Entry 5OBT (X-ray diffraction, 1.50 A resolution); this record covers chains A and E of the 3 polymer chains in the assembly.

Chain A:
Protein: Vacuolar-processing enzyme gamma-isozyme
Organism: Arabidopsis thaliana
Notes: EC 3.4.22.34; fragment: Cleaved N-terminus
UniProt: Q39119 (VPEG_ARATH); residue numbers follow UniProt; this construct covers 56-283
Sequence (245 residues; each row starts with the number of its first residue):
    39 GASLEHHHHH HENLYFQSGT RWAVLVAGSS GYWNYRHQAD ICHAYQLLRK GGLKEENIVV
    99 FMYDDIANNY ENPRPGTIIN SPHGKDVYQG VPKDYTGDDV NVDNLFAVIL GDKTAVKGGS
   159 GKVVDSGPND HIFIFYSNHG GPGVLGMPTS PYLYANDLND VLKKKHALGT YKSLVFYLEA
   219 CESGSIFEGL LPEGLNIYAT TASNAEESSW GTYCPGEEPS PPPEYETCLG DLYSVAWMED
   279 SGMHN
Not modelled in the structure: 39-53, 282-283
Differences from the reference sequence: expression tag (39-55)
Modified residues: N176 (l-3-aminosuccinimide; SNN)
Disulfide bonds: C252-C266
From the paper describing this entry:
  - binding site for Ac-YVAD-CMK: R74, H75, E217, S247, W248, G249, C252, E255, C266, D269
  - catalytic residues: H177, G178, C219
  - specificity-determining residues: R74, V182, G184, Y190, Y192, W248

Chain E:
Protein: Vacuolar-processing enzyme gamma-isozyme
Organism: Arabidopsis thaliana
Notes: EC 3.4.22.34; fragment: Cleaved C-terminus
UniProt: Q39119 (VPEG_ARATH); residue numbers follow UniProt; this construct covers 284-334
Sequence (51 residues; each row starts with the number of its first residue):
   284 LQTETLHQQY ELVKRRTAPV GYSYGSHVMQ YGDVGISKDN LDLYMGTNPA N
Not modelled in the structure: 334
From the paper describing this entry:
  - conformationally variable residues (order/disorder transition): Y307
  - binding site for Ac-YVAD-CMK: Y307

How chain A and chain E interact:
Residue-residue contacts (84; chain A residue first):
  Q55(A) with L326(E)
  R59(A) with D325(E), salt bridge; L326(E); G329(E)
  L86(A) with M328(E), hydrophobic
  K88(A) with T330(E); N331(E)
  G89(A) with M328(E); G329(E); T330(E), hydrogen bond (backbone-backbone); N331(E)
  L91(A) with Y327(E); M328(E); G329(E)
  H169(A) with L326(E); Y327(E)
  I170(A) with Y327(E)
  F171(A) with M328(E), hydrophobic
  S211(A) with I319(E); Y327(E), hydrogen bond
  V213(A) with L289(E), hydrophobic; Y327(E), hydrophobic
  Y215(A) with L289(E); Q292(E), hydrogen bond; M328(E), hydrophobic
  G222(A) with Y314(E)
  F225(A) with Y314(E), hydrophobic
  E226(A) with Y314(E), hydrogen bond
  L229(A) with Y314(E); G315(E)
  E231(A) with G315(E); D316(E)
  G232(A) with D316(E), hydrogen bond (backbone-side chain)
  L233(A) with D316(E), hydrogen bond (backbone-side chain)
  N234(A) with D316(E), hydrogen bond (backbone-side chain); I319(E)
  I235(A) with G315(E); D316(E), hydrogen bond (backbone-backbone); I319(E)
  Y236(A) with Y293(E); Q313(E), hydrogen bond; Y314(E); D316(E); V317(E), hydrophobic; I319(E), hydrophobic; S320(E)
  A237(A) with Q313(E); Y314(E), hydrogen bond (backbone-backbone)
  T238(A) with M312(E)
  T239(A) with V311(E); M312(E), hydrogen bond (backbone-backbone); Y314(E)
  A240(A) with T300(E); S309(E), hydrogen bond (backbone-side chain); H310(E); V311(E)
  S241(A) with S309(E); H310(E); M312(E)
  N242(A) with H310(E), hydrogen bond (backbone-backbone); M312(E)
  E245(A) with S309(E); H310(E), salt bridge
  S246(A) with S309(E)
  W248(A) with Y307(E), hydrophobic; G308(E), hydrogen bond (side chain-backbone)
  Y251(A) with R299(E), hydrogen bond
  L270(A) with R299(E); T300(E)
  Y271(A) with V296(E), hydrophobic; T300(E)
  V273(A) with R299(E)
  A274(A) with L295(E); V296(E); R299(E)
  W275(A) with Q292(E), hydrogen bond (backbone-side chain); V296(E), hydrophobic; M328(E), hydrophobic
  E277(A) with R299(E), salt bridge
  D278(A) with E287(E); Q292(E), hydrogen bond; L295(E)
  S279(A) with Q292(E), hydrogen bond; M328(E)
Also at the interface, not in a pair above, chain A (44 interface residues in all): L85, L212, P230, S247
Also at the interface, not in a pair above, chain E (30 interface residues in all): D322, L324

In short:
44 residues of chain A and 30 residues of chain E are in contact, with 18 hydrogen bonds and 3 salt bridges.
Among the polar pairs are R59(A)-D325(E), E245(A)-H310(E) and E277(A)-R299(E). From the paper: catalytic
residues H177(A), G178(A) and C219(A); a binding site for Ac-YVAD-CMK at R74(A), H75(A) and Y307(E) among
others.
Here chain A is Vacuolar-processing enzyme gamma-isozyme and chain E is Vacuolar-processing enzyme
gamma-isozyme, both from Arabidopsis thaliana. Entry 5OBT (Fully activated A. thaliana legumain isoform gamma
in complex with Ac-YVAD-CMK) was determined by X-ray diffraction.
